Entry 5HRL (X-ray diffraction, 2.40 A resolution); this record covers chains A and C of the 4 polymer chains in the assembly.

Chain A:
Name: DNA polymerase beta-like protein
Source organism: African swine fever virus
Reference sequence: A0A0A1E3N6 (A0A0A1E3N6_ASF); residues 1-174 here = UniProt positions 1-174
Chain sequence (178 residues; each row starts with the number of its first residue; numbers below 1 keep their minus sign (Ser-3 is residue -3)):
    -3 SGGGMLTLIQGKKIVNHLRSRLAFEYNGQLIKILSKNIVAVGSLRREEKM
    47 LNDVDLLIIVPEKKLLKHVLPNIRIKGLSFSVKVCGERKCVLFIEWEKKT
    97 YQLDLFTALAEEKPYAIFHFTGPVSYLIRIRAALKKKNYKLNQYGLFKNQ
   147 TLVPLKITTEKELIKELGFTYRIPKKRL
Disordered / not traced: -3 to -1
Differences from the reference sequence: expression tag (-3 to 0)
Ion coordination: Mn2+ site 1: Asp49, Asp51 (together with 2'-deoxyguanosine-5'-triphosphate); Mn2+ site 2: Asp51, Asp100 (together with 2'-deoxyguanosine-5'-triphosphate)
Small-molecule neighbours: 2'-deoxyguanosine-5'-triphosphate (DGT): Gly38, Ser39, Arg42, Leu47, Asn48, Asp49, Asp51, Asp100, His115, Phe116, Thr117, Gly118, Val120, Leu123

Chain C:
Molecule: 18-nt DNA strand
Sequence (18 nucleotides; row label = number of the first residue in the row):
     1 CGTTCTATGTGTACTCAC

Interface between chain A and chain C:
Pairs across the interface - 23 pairs, chain A then chain C:
  Val80(A) - DC14(C)  phosphate contact
  Cys81(A) - DA13(C)  phosphate contact
  Cys81(A) - DC14(C)  hydrogen bond to the phosphate
  Gly82(A) - DA13(C)  phosphate contact
  Glu83(A) - DA13(C)  hydrogen bond to the phosphate
  Arg84(A) - DT12(C)  phosphate contact
  Arg84(A) - DA13(C)  hydrogen bond to the phosphate
  Lys85(A) - DA13(C)  hydrogen bond to the phosphate
  Ile124(A) - DT8(C)  sugar contact
  Ile124(A) - DG9(C)  base contact
  Arg127(A) - DG9(C)  sugar contact
  Arg127(A) - DT10(C)  hydrogen bond to the sugar
  Ala128(A) - DT8(C)  base contact
  Lys131(A) - DG9(C)  salt bridge to the phosphate
  Lys131(A) - DT10(C)  salt bridge to the phosphate
  Lys136(A) - DT10(C)  phosphate contact
  Lys136(A) - DG11(C)  salt bridge to the phosphate
  Leu137(A) - DT10(C)  sugar contact
  Asn138(A) - DT10(C)  phosphate contact
  Asn138(A) - DG11(C)  hydrogen bond to the phosphate
  Gln139(A) - DG11(C)  sugar contact
  Tyr140(A) - DG11(C)  hydrogen bond to the phosphate
  Tyr140(A) - DT12(C)  hydrogen bond to the phosphate
Interface residues without a listed pair, chain A (19 interface residues in all): His115, Val120, Leu123, Arg125

Summary:
19 residues of chain A and 7 residues of chain C are in contact; the contacts include 8 hydrogen bonds and 3
salt bridges. Among the polar pairs are Arg127(A)-DT10(C), Cys81(A)-DC14(C) and Glu83(A)-DA13(C). Chain A
binds 2'-deoxyguanosine-5'-triphosphate.
Here chain A is DNA polymerase beta-like protein (African swine fever virus) and chain C is an 18-nt DNA
strand. Entry 5HRL (The crystal structure of AsfvPolX: 1nt-gap(P) DNA2: dGTP ternary complex) was determined
by X-ray diffraction.
